Entry 4IC8 (X-ray diffraction, 2.80 A resolution); this record covers chain A.

# Chain A
Protein: Mitogen-activated protein kinase 7
From: Homo sapiens
Notes: EC 2.7.11.24
UniProtKB: Q13164 (MK07_HUMAN); residues -21 to 409 here correspond to UniProt positions 1-431 (UniProt number = residue number + 22)
Chain sequence (442 residues; each row starts with the number of its first residue; numbers below 1 keep their minus sign (Gly-23 is residue -23)):
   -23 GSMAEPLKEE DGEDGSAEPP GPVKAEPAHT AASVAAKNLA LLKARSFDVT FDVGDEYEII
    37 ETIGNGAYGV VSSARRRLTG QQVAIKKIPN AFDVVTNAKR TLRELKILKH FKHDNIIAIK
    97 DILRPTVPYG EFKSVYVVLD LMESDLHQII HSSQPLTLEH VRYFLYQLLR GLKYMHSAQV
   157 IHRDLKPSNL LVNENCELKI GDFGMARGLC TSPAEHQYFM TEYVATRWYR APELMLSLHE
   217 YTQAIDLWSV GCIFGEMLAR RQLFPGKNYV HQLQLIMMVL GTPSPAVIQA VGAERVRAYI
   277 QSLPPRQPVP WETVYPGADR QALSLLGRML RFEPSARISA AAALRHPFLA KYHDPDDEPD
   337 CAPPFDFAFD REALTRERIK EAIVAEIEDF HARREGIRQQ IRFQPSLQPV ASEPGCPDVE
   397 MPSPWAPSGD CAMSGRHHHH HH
Unresolved in the structure: -23 to 17, 41-45, 129-132, 182-196, 347-348, 369-418
Differences from the reference sequence: expression tag (-23 to -22, 410-418)
UniProt features mapped onto this chain:
  - motif: Thr197 to Tyr199 (TXY)
  - active site: Asp160 (Proton acceptor)
  - binding site (ATP): Ile39 to Val47, Lys62
  - modified residue: Ala-20 (N-acetylalanine)
Reported in the primary citation:
  - conformationally variable residues (order/disorder transition): Tyr150 to Gln155

# Summary
From UniProt: active-site residue Asp160 and 10 ATP-binding residues. From the paper: conformational
variability at Tyr150.
Chain A is Mitogen-activated protein kinase 7 (Homo sapiens); the structure, Crystal structure of the apo ERK5
kinase domain, was determined by X-ray diffraction, deposited together with 4IC7.
